Entry 1G16 (X-ray diffraction, 1.80 A resolution); this record covers chains B and C of the 4 polymer chains in the assembly.

Chain B (and C):
Name: Ras-related protein SEC4
Source organism: Saccharomyces cerevisiae
Notes: chain C of this document is another copy of the same molecule, construct and numbering; everything in this record applies to it too
Reference sequence: P07560 (SEC4_YEAST); residue numbers follow UniProt; this construct covers 18-187
Sequence (170 residues; numbered 18 to 187; the number before each row is that of its first residue):
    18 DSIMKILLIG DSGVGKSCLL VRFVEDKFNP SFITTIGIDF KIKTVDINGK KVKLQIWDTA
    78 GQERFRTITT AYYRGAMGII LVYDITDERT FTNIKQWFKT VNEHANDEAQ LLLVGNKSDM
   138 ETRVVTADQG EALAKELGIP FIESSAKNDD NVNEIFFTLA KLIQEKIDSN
Not modelled in the structure: 18, 48-54, 187 (chain C: 18, 186-187)
Sequence notes: modified residue (21, 94, 137); conflict Ile73 (Leu in P07560), Ile102 (Val in P07560)
Modified positions: Mse21 (selenomethionine; parent Met); Mse94 (selenomethionine; parent Met); Mse137 (selenomethionine; parent Met)
Ion coordination: Co2+ site 1: Ser34 (together with GDP); Co2+ site 2: Asp43, Asp166 (shared with 1 residue of chain D); Co2+ site 3: His121 (shared with 2 residues of chain D)
Small-molecule neighbours: GDP (guanosine-5'-diphosphate): Asp28, Ser29, Gly30, Val31, Gly32, Lys33, Ser34, Cys35, Phe45, Asn46, Pro47, Glu80, Asn133, Lys134, Asp136, Mse137, Ser162, Ala163, Lys164
UniProt features mapped onto this chain:
  - motif: Phe49 to Phe57 (Effector region)
  - binding site (GTP): Gly27 to Ser34, Asp75 to Gln79, Asn133 to Asp136
From the paper describing this entry:
  - conformationally variable residues (loop rearrangement, order/disorder transition, side-chain flip): Ser48 to Asp56, Thr76 to Arg83
  - binding site for GDP: Ser29, Lys33
  - contacts within the chain: Thr76-Tyr89 (hydrogen bond)

Interface between chain B and chain C:
Pairs across the interface (4):
  Glu138(B) - Phe57(C)
  Glu138(B) - Gln72(C)  hydrogen bond (backbone-side chain)
  Arg140(B) - Ile20(C)
  Asp145(B) - Ile184(C)
Interface residues without a listed pair, chain B (4 interface residues in all): Thr139
Interface residues without a listed pair, chain C (5 interface residues in all): Ile59

Summary:
Chain B and chain C form an interface of 4 and 5 residues respectively, with 1 hydrogen bond. Its one
hydrogen-bonded contact is Glu138(B)-Gln72(C). Chain B binds GDP. UniProt lists 17 GTP-binding residues on
chain B. The paper reports a binding site for GDP at Ser29(B) and Lys33(B); conformational variability at
Ser48(B) and Thr76(B).
Chain B and chain C are both Ras-related protein SEC4 (Saccharomyces cerevisiae); the structure, Crystal
structure of SEC4-GDP, was determined by X-ray diffraction (same publication as 1G17).
